Entry 8XL5 (electron microscopy, 2.80 A resolution); this record covers chains F and J of the 12 polymer chains in the assembly.

Chain F (and J):
Name: Propionyl-CoA carboxylase beta chain, mitochondrial
Organism: Homo sapiens
Notes: EC 6.4.1.3; chain J of this document is another copy of the same molecule, construct and numbering; everything in this record applies to it too
UniProtKB: P05166 (PCCB_HUMAN); residues 1-539 here = UniProt positions 1-539
Amino-acid sequence (539 residues; each row starts with the number of its first residue):
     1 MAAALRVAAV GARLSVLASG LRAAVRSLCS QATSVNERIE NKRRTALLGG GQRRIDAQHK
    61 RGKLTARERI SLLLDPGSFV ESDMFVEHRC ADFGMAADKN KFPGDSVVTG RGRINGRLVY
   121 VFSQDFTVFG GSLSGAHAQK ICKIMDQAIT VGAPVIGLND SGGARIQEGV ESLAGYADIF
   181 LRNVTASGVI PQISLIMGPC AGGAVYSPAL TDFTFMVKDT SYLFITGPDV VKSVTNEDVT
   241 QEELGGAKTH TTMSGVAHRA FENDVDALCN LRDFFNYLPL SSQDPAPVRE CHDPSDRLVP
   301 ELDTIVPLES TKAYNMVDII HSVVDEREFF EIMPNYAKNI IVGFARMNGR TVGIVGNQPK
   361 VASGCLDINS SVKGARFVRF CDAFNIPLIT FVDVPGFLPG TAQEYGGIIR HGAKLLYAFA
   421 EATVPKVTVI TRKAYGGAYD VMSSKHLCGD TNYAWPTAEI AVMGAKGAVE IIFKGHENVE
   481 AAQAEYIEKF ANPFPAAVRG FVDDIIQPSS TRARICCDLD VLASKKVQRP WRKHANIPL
Unresolved in the structure: 1-32
Ligand contacts:
  - propionyl Coenzyme A (1VU), molecule 1: Arg-54, Phe-126, Phe-129, Gly-130, Ser-132, Gly-162, Gly-163, Ala-164, Arg-165, Ile-166, Gln-167, Pro-199, Ala-201, Gly-202, Gly-203, Gln-241
  - propionyl Coenzyme A (1VU), molecule 2: Gly-436, Gly-437, Val-462, Met-463
  - biotin (BTN), molecule 1: Thr-226, Val-230, Val-234
  - biotin (BTN), molecule 2: Cys-365, Pro-395, Gly-396, Phe-397, Pro-399, Lys-466
Curated features (UniProtKB/Swiss-Prot):
  - region: Asp-325 to Gln-358 (Acyl-CoA binding)
  - modified residue: Ser-71 (Phosphoserine), Lys-99 (N6-acetyllysine), Lys-248 (N6-succinyllysine), Lys-474 (N6-acetyllysine), Lys-489 (N6-acetyllysine)
Reported in the primary citation:
  - catalytic residues: Gly-437, Ala-438 (citing earlier work)

How chain F and chain J interact:
Pairs across the interface (32):
  Asp-450(F) / Gln-147(J)  hydrogen bond (backbone-side chain)
  Pro-456(F) / Val-35(J)
  Pro-456(F) / Asn-36(J)
  Pro-456(F) / Ile-39(J)  hydrophobic
  Glu-488(F) / Arg-38(J)  salt bridge
  Pro-493(F) / Val-35(J)
  Phe-494(F) / Val-35(J)  hydrophobic
  Phe-494(F) / Ile-39(J)  hydrophobic
  Ala-497(F) / Val-86(J)
  Val-498(F) / Phe-85(J)
  Val-498(F) / Val-86(J)
  Val-498(F) / Glu-87(J)  hydrogen bond (backbone-backbone)
  Arg-499(F) / Arg-89(J)
  Gly-500(F) / Val-86(J)
  Val-502(F) / Asp-83(J)
  Asp-503(F) / Ser-82(J)
  Asp-503(F) / Asp-83(J)  hydrogen bond (backbone-backbone)
  Asp-503(F) / Lys-143(J)  salt bridge
  Asp-504(F) / Met-84(J)
  Asp-504(F) / Phe-85(J)
  Ile-505(F) / Ile-39(J)  hydrophobic
  Ile-505(F) / Arg-43(J)  hydrogen bond (backbone-side chain)
  Ile-505(F) / Phe-85(J)
  Cys-517(F) / Arg-111(J)
  Asp-518(F) / Arg-111(J)  salt bridge
  Val-521(F) / Arg-111(J)
  Val-521(F) / Arg-113(J)
  Val-521(F) / Val-151(J)
  Ser-524(F) / Val-151(J)
  Lys-525(F) / Thr-150(J)
  Lys-526(F) / Thr-150(J)  hydrogen bond (backbone-backbone)
  Val-527(F) / Thr-150(J)
Interface residues without a listed pair, chain F (25 interface residues in all): Lys-445, Asn-492, Ile-506, Gln-507, Asp-520
Interface residues without a listed pair, chain J (22 interface residues in all): Thr-33, Lys-42, Glu-81, Leu-118

In short:
25 residues of chain F and 22 residues of chain J are in contact; the contacts include 5 hydrogen bonds and 3
salt bridges. Polar pairs include Glu-488(F)/Arg-38(J), Asp-503(F)/Lys-143(J) and Asp-518(F)/Arg-111(J). Bound
to chain F: biotin and propionyl Coenzyme A. The paper reports catalytic residues Gly-437(F) and Ala-438(F).
Chain F and chain J are both Propionyl-CoA carboxylase beta chain, mitochondrial (Homo sapiens); the
structure, Structure of human propionyl-CoA carboxylase in complex with propionyl-CoA (PCC-PCO), was
determined by electron microscopy together with 8XL3, 8XL4, 8XL6, 8XL7 and 8XL8 from the same study.
